6KW4 - chains N and U of the 28 polymer chains in the assembly; structure by electron microscopy, 7.55 A resolution (low resolution: residue-level contacts below are approximate; hydrogen-bond / salt-bridge calls are withheld).

# Chain N
Molecule: Histone H3.2
Source organism: Xenopus laevis
Reference sequence: P84233 (H32_XENLA); residues 0-135 here correspond to UniProt positions 1-136 (UniProt number = residue number + 1)
Chain sequence (136 residues; numbered 0 to 135; the number before each row is that of its first residue; numbering starts at 0):
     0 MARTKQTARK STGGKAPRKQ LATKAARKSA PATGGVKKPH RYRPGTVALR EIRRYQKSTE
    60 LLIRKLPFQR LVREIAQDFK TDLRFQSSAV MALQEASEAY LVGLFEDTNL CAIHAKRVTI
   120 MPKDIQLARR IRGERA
Unresolved in the structure: 0-36, 135
UniProt features mapped onto this chain:
  - modified residue: Arg2 (Asymmetric dimethylarginine), Thr3 (Phosphothreonine), Lys4 (Allysine), Gln5 (5-glutamyl dopamine), Thr6 (Phosphothreonine), Arg8 (Citrulline), Lys9 (N6,N6,N6-trimethyllysine), Ser10 (ADP-ribosylserine), Thr11 (Phosphothreonine), Lys14 (N6-(2-hydroxyisobutyryl)lysine), Arg17 (Asymmetric dimethylarginine), Lys18 (N6-(2-hydroxyisobutyryl)lysine), Lys23 (N6-(2-hydroxyisobutyryl)lysine), Arg26 (Citrulline), Lys27 (N6,N6,N6-trimethyllysine), Ser28 (ADP-ribosylserine), Lys36 (N6,N6,N6-trimethyllysine), Lys37 (N6-methyllysine), Tyr41 (Phosphotyrosine), Lys56 (N6,N6,N6-trimethyllysine) and 8 more in UniProt
  - lipidation: Cys110 (S-palmitoyl cysteine)

# Chain U
Molecule: DNA 167
Sequence (167 nucleotides; numbered 1 to 167; the number before each row is that of its first residue):
     1 GATGAGAATC CCGGTGCCGA GGCCGCTCAA TTGGTCGTAG ACAGCTCTAG CACCGCTTAA
    61 ACGCACGTAC GCGCTGTCCC CCGCGTTTTA ACCGCCAAGG GGATTACTCC CTAGTCTCCA
   121 GGCACGTGTC AGATATATAC ATCCTGAAGC TTGTCGAGAA GTACTAG
Unresolved in the structure: 1, 158-167

# Interface between chain N and chain U
Residue-residue contacts - 18 pairs, chain N then chain U:
  His39(N) with DC84(U)
  Arg40(N) with DG83(U); DC84(U)
  Tyr41(N) with DG83(U); DC84(U)
  Pro43(N) with DG83(U)
  Val46(N) with DG83(U)
  Arg49(N) with DT9(U)
  Arg63(N) with DA91(U); DC92(U)
  Lys64(N) with DC92(U)
  Leu65(N) with DC92(U)
  Pro66(N) with DA91(U); DC92(U)
  Arg69(N) with DA91(U)
  Arg83(N) with DG99(U); DG100(U); DG101(U)
Other interface residues (no listed pair), chain U (9 interface residues in all): DC93

# Summary
12 residues of chain N and 9 residues of chain U are in contact.
Here chain N is Histone H3.2 (Xenopus laevis) and chain U is DNA 167. Entry 6KW4 (The ClassB RSC-Nucleosome
Complex) was determined by electron microscopy (same publication as 6K15 and 6KW3).
